Entry 8TRR (X-ray diffraction, 2.65 A resolution); this record covers chains B and C of the 5 polymer chains in the assembly.

[Chain B]
Protein: HLA class II histocompatibility antigen, DRB1 beta chain
From: Homo sapiens
UniProtKB: P01911 (DRB1_HUMAN); residues 1-190 here correspond to UniProt positions 30-219 (UniProt number = residue number + 29)
Sequence (190 residues; numbered 1 to 190; the number before each row is that of its first residue):
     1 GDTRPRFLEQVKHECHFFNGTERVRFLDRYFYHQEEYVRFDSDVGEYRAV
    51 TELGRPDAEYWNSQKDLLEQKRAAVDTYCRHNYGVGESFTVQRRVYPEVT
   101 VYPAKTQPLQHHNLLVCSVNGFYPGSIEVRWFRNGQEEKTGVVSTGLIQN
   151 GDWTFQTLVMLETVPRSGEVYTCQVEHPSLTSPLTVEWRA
Not modelled in the structure: 1, 105-112
Construct notes: variant E9 (Trp38 in P01911), V11 (Pro40 in P01911), H13 (Arg42 in P01911), H33 (Asn62 in P01911), Y37 (Ser66 in P01911), Y47 (Phe76 in P01911), L67 (Ile96 in P01911), K71 (Ala100 in P01911), G86 (Val115 in P01911), Y96 (Gln125 in P01911), E98 (Lys127 in P01911), A104 (Ser133 in P01911), N120 (Ser149 in P01911), R133 (Leu162 in P01911), T140 (Ala169 in P01911), V142 (Met171 in P01911), L180 (Val209 in P01911)
Disulfide bonds: C15-C79, C117-C173
Covalent attachments: N-acetylglucosamine (NAG) linked to N19
Curated features (UniProtKB/Swiss-Prot):
  - binding site (a peptide antigen): D57, W61, H81, N82, R93
  - glycosylation: N19 (N-linked (GlcNAc...) asparagine)

[Chain C]
Protein: Vimentin
Notes: fragment: with modified residue citrulline (CIR) at position 64
UniProtKB: P08670 (VIME_HUMAN); residue numbers follow UniProt; this construct covers 59-71
Sequence (13 residues; numbered 59 to 71; the number before each row is that of its first residue):
    59 GVYATRSSAVRLR
Not modelled in the structure: 71
Modified / non-standard residues: R64 (citrulline; CIR)
Curated features (UniProtKB/Swiss-Prot):
  - modified residue: Y61 (Phosphotyrosine), S66 (Phosphoserine)

[How chain B and chain C interact]
Pairs across the interface (30):
  E9(B) with R69(C), salt bridge
  V11(B) with S66(C)
  H13(B) with R64(C); S65(C); S66(C), hydrogen bond
  F26(B) with R64(C)
  Y30(B) with S65(C); S66(C); A67(C), hydrogen bond (side chain-backbone)
  Y37(B) with R69(C), hydrogen bond
  D57(B) with R69(C), salt bridge
  Y60(B) with V68(C); L70(C)
  W61(B) with A67(C); V68(C), hydrogen bond (side chain-backbone); R69(C)
  Q70(B) with R64(C)
  K71(B) with R64(C); S65(C), hydrogen bond (side chain-backbone)
  A74(B) with R64(C)
  Y78(B) with A62(C); R64(C)
  H81(B) with V60(C), hydrogen bond (side chain-backbone)
  N82(B) with Y61(C); A62(C), hydrogen bond (side chain-backbone)
  V85(B) with G59(C); V60(C); Y61(C), hydrophobic
  G86(B) with Y61(C)
  F89(B) with Y61(C)
Also at the interface, not in a pair above, chain B (22 interface residues in all): D28, Y47, L67, T77
Also at the interface, not in a pair above, chain C (12 interface residues in all): T63
From the paper, about this interface:
  - interface residues, chain B: Q70(B), K71(B)

[In short]
The interface between chain B and chain C involves 22 residues on one side and 12 on the other; the contacts
include 7 hydrogen bonds and 2 salt bridges. Polar contacts include E9(B)-R69(C), D57(B)-R69(C) and
H13(B)-S66(C). Covalently linked N-acetylglucosamine: at N19(B). The paper reports interface residues Q70(B)
and K71(B).
Chain B is HLA class II histocompatibility antigen, DRB1 beta chain (Homo sapiens) and chain C is Vimentin;
the structure, T cell recognition of citrullinated vimentin peptide presented by HLA-DR4, was determined by
X-ray diffraction (same publication as 8TRL and 8TRQ).
